Entry 7NRQ (electron microscopy, 2.76 A resolution); this record covers chains A and B of the 10 polymer chains in the assembly.

== Chain A (and B) ==
Protein: Microtubule-associated protein tau
Source organism: Homo sapiens
Notes: chain B of this document is another copy of the same molecule, construct and numbering; everything in this record applies to it too
UniProt: P10636 (TAU_HUMAN), isoform P10636-8; residues 1-441 here = UniProt positions 1-441
Chain sequence (441 residues; each row starts with the number of its first residue):
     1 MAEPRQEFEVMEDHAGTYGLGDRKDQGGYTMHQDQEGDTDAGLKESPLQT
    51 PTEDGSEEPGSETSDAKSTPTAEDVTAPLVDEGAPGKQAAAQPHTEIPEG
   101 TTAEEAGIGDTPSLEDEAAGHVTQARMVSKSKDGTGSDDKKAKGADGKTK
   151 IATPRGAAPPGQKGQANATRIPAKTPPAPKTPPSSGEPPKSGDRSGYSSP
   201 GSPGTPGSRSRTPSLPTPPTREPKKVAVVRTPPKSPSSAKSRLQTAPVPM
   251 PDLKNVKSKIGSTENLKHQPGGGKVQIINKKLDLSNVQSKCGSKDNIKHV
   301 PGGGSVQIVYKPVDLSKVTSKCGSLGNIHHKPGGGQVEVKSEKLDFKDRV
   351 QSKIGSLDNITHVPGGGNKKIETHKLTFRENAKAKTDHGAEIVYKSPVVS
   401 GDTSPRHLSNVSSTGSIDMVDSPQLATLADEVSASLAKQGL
Not modelled in the structure: 1-303, 381-441
Swiss-Prot annotation at these positions:
  - site (Not glycated): K24, K44, K67
  - modified residue: A2 (N-acetylalanine), Y18 (Phosphotyrosine), Y29 (Phosphotyrosine), S46 (Phosphoserine), S61 (Phosphoserine), T69 (Phosphothreonine), T71 (Phosphothreonine), T111 (Phosphothreonine), S214 (Phosphoserine)
  - glycosylation (N-linked (Glc) (glycation) lysine): K87, K383
  - cross-link: K44 (Glycyl lysine isopeptide (Lys-Gly) (interchain with G-Cter in ubiquitin))
  - natural variant: R5 (R5H: In FTD1; R5L: In PSNP1)

== Chain A / chain B interface ==
Pairs across the interface - 7 pairs, chain A then chain B:
  K331(A) with Q336(B)
  G333(A) with G334(B); G335(B), hydrogen bond (backbone-backbone)
  G335(A) with G333(B)
  Q336(A) with K331(B); P332(B)
  E338(A) with K331(B)
Also at the interface, not in a pair above, chain A (7 interface residues in all): P332, G334

== Summary ==
Chain A and chain B form an interface of 7 and 6 residues respectively, with 1 hydrogen bond. The
hydrogen-bonded pair G333(A)-G335(B) is a backbone contact.
Both chains are Microtubule-associated protein tau (Homo sapiens). Entry 7NRQ (Paired helical filament from
primary age-related tauopathy brain) was determined by electron microscopy (same publication as 7NRS, 7NRT,
7NRV and 7NRX).
